Entry 9BK2 (X-ray diffraction, 1.85 A resolution); this record covers chains B and D of the 4 polymer chains in the assembly.

== Chain B (and D) ==
Molecule: L-lactate dehydrogenase A chain
From: Homo sapiens
Notes: EC 1.1.1.27; chain D of this document is another copy of the same molecule, construct and numbering; everything in this record applies to it too
UniProtKB: P00338 (LDHA_HUMAN); residues 1-331 here correspond to UniProt positions 2-332 (UniProt number = residue number + 1)
Chain sequence (352 residues; each row starts with the number of its first residue; numbers below 1 keep their minus sign (Met-20 is residue -20)):
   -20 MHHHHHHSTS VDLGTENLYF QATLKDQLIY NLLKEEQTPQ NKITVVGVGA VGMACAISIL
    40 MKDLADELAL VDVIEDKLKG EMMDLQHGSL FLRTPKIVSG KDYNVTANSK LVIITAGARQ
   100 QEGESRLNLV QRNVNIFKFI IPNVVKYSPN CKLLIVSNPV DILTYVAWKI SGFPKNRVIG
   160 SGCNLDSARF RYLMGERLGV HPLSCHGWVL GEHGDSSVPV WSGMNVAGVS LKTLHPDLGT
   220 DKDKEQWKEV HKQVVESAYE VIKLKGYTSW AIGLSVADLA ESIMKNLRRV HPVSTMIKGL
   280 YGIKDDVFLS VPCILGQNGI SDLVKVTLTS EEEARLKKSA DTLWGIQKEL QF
Disordered / not traced: -20 to -1, 14-16 (chain D: -20 to 1)
Differences from the reference sequence: initiating methionine (-20); expression tag (-19 to 0)
Ligand contacts:
  - malonate ion (MLI), molecule 1: Val25, Val50, Asp51, Val52, Tyr82, Ala95, Ile115, Ile119
  - malonate ion (MLI), molecule 2: Val30, Arg105, Asn137, Leu164, Arg168, His192, Ala237, Thr247, Ile251
  - malonate ion (MLI), molecule 3: Arg170, Leu182, His185, Trp187, Val269
  - malonate ion (MLI), molecule 4: Leu182, Ser183, His185
UniProt features mapped onto this chain:
  - active site: His192 (Proton acceptor)
  - binding site (NAD(+)): Arg98, Asn137
  - binding site (substrate): Arg105, Asn137, Arg168, Thr247
  - modified residue: Ala1 (N-acetylalanine), Lys4 (N6-acetyllysine), Tyr9 (Phosphotyrosine), Lys13 (N6-acetyllysine), Thr17 (Phosphothreonine), Lys56 (N6-acetyllysine), Lys80 (N6-acetyllysine), Lys117 (N6-acetyllysine), Lys125 (N6-acetyllysine), Lys223 (N6-acetyllysine), Lys231 (N6-acetyllysine), Tyr238 (Phosphotyrosine), Lys242 (N6-acetyllysine), Thr308 (Phosphothreonine), Ser309 (Phosphoserine), Lys317 (N6-acetyllysine), Thr321 (Phosphothreonine)
  - cross-link: Lys56 (Glycyl lysine isopeptide (Lys-Gly) (interchain with G-Cter in SUMO2))

== How chain B and chain D interact ==
Pairs across the interface - 109 pairs, chain B then chain D:
  Thr2(B) - Glu224(D)
  Leu3(B) - Leu210(D)
  Leu3(B) - Leu213(D)  hydrophobic
  Leu3(B) - His214(D)
  Leu3(B) - Glu224(D)  hydrogen bond (backbone-side chain)
  Leu3(B) - Trp226(D)  hydrophobic
  Lys4(B) - Arg176(D)
  Lys4(B) - Leu177(D)
  Gln6(B) - Leu213(D)  hydrogen bond (side chain-backbone)
  Leu7(B) - Val205(D)  hydrophobic
  Leu7(B) - Val208(D)  hydrophobic
  Leu7(B) - Leu210(D)  hydrophobic
  Leu7(B) - Leu213(D)  hydrophobic
  Ile8(B) - Leu177(D)
  Ile8(B) - Val179(D)  hydrophobic
  Met32(B) - Trp249(D)
  Ile36(B) - Trp249(D)  hydrophobic
  Ser37(B) - Met40(D)
  Met40(B) - Ser37(D)
  Met40(B) - Lys41(D)
  Met40(B) - Leu253(D)  hydrophobic
  Lys41(B) - Met40(D)
  Asp55(B) - Leu243(D)
  Lys56(B) - Leu243(D)  hydrogen bond (backbone-backbone)
  Lys56(B) - Tyr246(D)
  Lys58(B) - Leu243(D)
  Gly59(B) - Val240(D)
  Gly59(B) - Leu243(D)
  Gly59(B) - Lys244(D)
  Glu60(B) - Lys244(D)  salt bridge
  Glu60(B) - Trp249(D)  hydrogen bond
  Met62(B) - Val240(D)  hydrophobic
  Met62(B) - Leu243(D)  hydrophobic
  Asp63(B) - Lys244(D)  salt bridge
  Asp63(B) - Thr247(D)
  Asp63(B) - Ser248(D)  hydrogen bond (side chain-backbone)
  Asp63(B) - Trp249(D)  hydrogen bond (side chain-backbone)
  Asp63(B) - Ala250(D)  hydrogen bond (side chain-backbone)
  Leu64(B) - Trp249(D)  hydrophobic
  Gln65(B) - Tyr171(D)  hydrogen bond
  His66(B) - Arg168(D)  hydrogen bond
  His66(B) - Ser236(D)
  His66(B) - Ala250(D)
  Gly67(B) - Ala250(D)
  Gly67(B) - Leu253(D)
  Ser68(B) - Tyr171(D)
  Ser68(B) - His180(D)
  Leu69(B) - Ala167(D)  hydrophobic
  Leu69(B) - Arg170(D)
  Leu69(B) - Pro181(D)
  Leu69(B) - Leu182(D)
  Phe70(B) - Asn163(D)
  Phe70(B) - Ala167(D)  hydrophobic
  Phe70(B) - Leu253(D)  hydrophobic
  Phe70(B) - Ser254(D)
  Phe70(B) - Asp257(D)
  Leu71(B) - His180(D)
  Arg72(B) - Leu182(D)
  Asn163(B) - Phe70(D)
  Ala167(B) - His66(D)
  Ala167(B) - Leu69(D)  hydrophobic
  Ala167(B) - Phe70(D)  hydrophobic
  Arg168(B) - His66(D)  hydrogen bond
  Arg170(B) - Leu69(D)
  Tyr171(B) - Gln65(D)  hydrogen bond
  Tyr171(B) - Ser68(D)
  Arg176(B) - Lys4(D)
  Leu177(B) - Lys4(D)
  Leu177(B) - Ile8(D)
  His180(B) - Ser68(D)
  His180(B) - Leu71(D)
  Pro181(B) - Leu69(D)
  Leu182(B) - Leu69(D)
  Leu182(B) - Arg72(D)
  Val205(B) - Leu7(D)  hydrophobic
  Val208(B) - Leu7(D)  hydrophobic
  Leu210(B) - Leu3(D)
  Leu210(B) - Leu7(D)  hydrophobic
  Leu213(B) - Leu3(D)  hydrophobic
  Leu213(B) - Gln6(D)
  Leu217(B) - Leu3(D)  hydrophobic
  Glu224(B) - Thr2(D)
  Glu224(B) - Leu3(D)  hydrogen bond (side chain-backbone)
  Trp226(B) - Leu3(D)  hydrophobic
  Ser236(B) - His66(D)
  Val240(B) - Gly59(D)
  Leu243(B) - Asp55(D)
  Leu243(B) - Lys56(D)  hydrogen bond (backbone-backbone)
  Leu243(B) - Lys58(D)
  Leu243(B) - Gly59(D)
  Leu243(B) - Met62(D)  hydrophobic
  Lys244(B) - Gly59(D)
  Lys244(B) - Glu60(D)  salt bridge
  Lys244(B) - Asp63(D)  salt bridge
  Thr247(B) - Asp63(D)
  Ser248(B) - Asp63(D)  hydrogen bond (backbone-side chain)
  Trp249(B) - Met32(D)  hydrophobic
  Trp249(B) - Ile36(D)  hydrophobic
  Trp249(B) - Glu60(D)  hydrogen bond
  Trp249(B) - Asp63(D)  hydrogen bond (backbone-side chain)
  Trp249(B) - Leu64(D)  hydrophobic
  Trp249(B) - Trp249(D)  hydrophobic
  Ala250(B) - Asp63(D)  hydrogen bond (backbone-side chain)
  Ala250(B) - His66(D)
  Ala250(B) - Gly67(D)
  Leu253(B) - Met40(D)  hydrophobic
  Leu253(B) - Phe70(D)  hydrophobic
  Ser254(B) - Phe70(D)
  Asp257(B) - Phe70(D)
Interface residues without a listed pair, chain B (61 interface residues in all): Pro74, Leu164, Val179, His214, Glu239, Tyr246
Interface residues without a listed pair, chain D (61 interface residues in all): Pro74, Leu164, Leu217, Glu239

== Summary ==
The chain B/chain D interface involves 61 residues from each chain; the contacts include 17 hydrogen bonds and
4 salt bridges. Polar contacts include Glu60(B)-Lys244(D), Asp63(B)-Lys244(D) and Leu3(B)-Glu224(D). Chain B
binds 4 copies of malonate ion.
Both chains are L-lactate dehydrogenase A chain (Homo sapiens). Entry 9BK2 (Crystal structure of Lactate
dehydrogenase in complex with
4-((4-(1-methyl-1H-imidazole-2-carbonyl)phenyl)amino)-4-oxo-2-(4-(trifluoromethyl)phenyl)butanoic acid
(S-enantiomer, monoclinic P form)) was determined by X-ray diffraction together with 9BK3 from the same study.
